PDB entry 2DQY | X-ray diffraction, 3.00 A resolution | chains B and C of the 3 polymer chains in the assembly

== Chain B ==
Molecule: Liver carboxylesterase 1
Source organism: Homo sapiens
Notes: EC 3.1.1.1
Reference sequence: P23141 (EST1_HUMAN); residues 2019-2561 here correspond to UniProt positions 19-561 (UniProt number = residue number - 2000)
Sequence (542 residues; each row starts with the number of its first residue; note: 1 number in that range is skipped by the numbering (no residue carries it; nothing is unmodelled there)):
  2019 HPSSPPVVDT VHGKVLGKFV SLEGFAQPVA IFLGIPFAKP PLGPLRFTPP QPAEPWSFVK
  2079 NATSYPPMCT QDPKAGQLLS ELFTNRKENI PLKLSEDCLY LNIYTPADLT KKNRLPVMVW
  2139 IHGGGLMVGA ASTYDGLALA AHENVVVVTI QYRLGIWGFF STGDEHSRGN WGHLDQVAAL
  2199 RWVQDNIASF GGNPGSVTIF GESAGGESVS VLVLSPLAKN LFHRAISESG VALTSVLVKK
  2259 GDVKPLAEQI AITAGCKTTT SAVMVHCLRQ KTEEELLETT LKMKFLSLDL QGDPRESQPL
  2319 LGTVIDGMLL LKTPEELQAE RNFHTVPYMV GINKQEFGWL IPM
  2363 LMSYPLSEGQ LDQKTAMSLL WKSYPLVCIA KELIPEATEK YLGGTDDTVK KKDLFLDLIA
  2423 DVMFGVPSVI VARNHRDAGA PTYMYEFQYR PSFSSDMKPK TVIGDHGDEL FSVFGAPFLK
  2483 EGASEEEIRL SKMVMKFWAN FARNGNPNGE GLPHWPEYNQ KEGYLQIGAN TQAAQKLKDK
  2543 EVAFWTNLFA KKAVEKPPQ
Disordered / not traced: 2019-2020, 2554-2561
Modified / non-standard residues: Asn-2079 (glycosylation site)
Disulfide bonds: Cys-2087/Cys-2116, Cys-2274/Cys-2285
Small-molecule neighbours:
  - cholic acid (CHD): Gly-2356, Trp-2357, Leu-2368, Ser-2369, Glu-2370, Gly-2371, Lys-2414, Met-2459, Pro-2461
  - N-acetylglucosamine (NAG; 2-acetamido-2-deoxy-beta-D-glucopyranose): Pro-2023, Leu-2034, Asn-2079
  - N-acetyl-alpha-neuraminic acid (SIA): Leu-2051, Gly-2052, Lys-2078, Asn-2079, Thr-2081, Ser-2082, Pro-2084, Tyr-2118

== Chain C ==
Molecule: Liver carboxylesterase 1
Source organism: Homo sapiens
Notes: EC 3.1.1.1
Reference sequence: P23141 (EST1_HUMAN); residues 3019-3561 here correspond to UniProt positions 19-561 (UniProt number = residue number - 3000)
Sequence (542 residues; numbered 3019 to 3561; 1 number in that range is skipped by the numbering (no residue carries it; nothing is unmodelled there); the number before each row is that of its first residue):
  3019 HPSSPPVVDT VHGKVLGKFV SLEGFAQPVA IFLGIPFAKP PLGPLRFTPP QPAEPWSFVK
  3079 NATSYPPMCT QDPKAGQLLS ELFTNRKENI PLKLSEDCLY LNIYTPADLT KKNRLPVMVW
  3139 IHGGGLMVGA ASTYDGLALA AHENVVVVTI QYRLGIWGFF STGDEHSRGN WGHLDQVAAL
  3199 RWVQDNIASF GGNPGSVTIF GESAGGESVS VLVLSPLAKN LFHRAISESG VALTSVLVKK
  3259 GDVKPLAEQI AITAGCKTTT SAVMVHCLRQ KTEEELLETT LKMKFLSLDL QGDPRESQPL
  3319 LGTVIDGMLL LKTPEELQAE RNFHTVPYMV GINKQEFGWL IPM
  3363 LMSYPLSEGQ LDQKTAMSLL WKSYPLVCIA KELIPEATEK YLGGTDDTVK KKDLFLDLIA
  3423 DVMFGVPSVI VARNHRDAGA PTYMYEFQYR PSFSSDMKPK TVIGDHGDEL FSVFGAPFLK
  3483 EGASEEEIRL SKMVMKFWAN FARNGNPNGE GLPHWPEYNQ KEGYLQIGAN TQAAQKLKDK
  3543 EVAFWTNLFA KKAVEKPPQ
Disordered / not traced: 3019-3020, 3554-3561
Modified / non-standard residues: Asn-3079 (glycosylation site)
Disulfide bonds: Cys-3087/Cys-3116, Cys-3274/Cys-3285
Small-molecule neighbours:
  - cholic acid (CHD): Gly-3356, Trp-3357, Pro-3360, Tyr-3366, Leu-3368, Ser-3369, Gly-3371, Lys-3414, Leu-3418, Met-3459, Pro-3461, Val-3464
  - N-acetyl-alpha-neuraminic acid (SIA), molecule 1: Leu-3051, Gly-3052, Lys-3078, Asn-3079, Ala-3080, Thr-3081, Ser-3082, Tyr-3083, Pro-3084, Tyr-3118
  - N-acetyl-alpha-neuraminic acid (SIA), molecule 2: Lys-3262, Thr-3277, Thr-3278

== Interface between chain B and chain C ==
Pairs across the interface (27; chain B residue first):
  Pro-2058(B) with His-3184(C); Ala-3280(C), hydrophobic
  Leu-2060(B) with Ala-3280(C); His-3284(C)
  Gly-2061(B) with His-3284(C)
  Glu-2072(B) with Glu-3183(C)
  Pro-2073(B) with Glu-3183(C); Arg-3186(C), hydrogen bond (backbone-side chain)
  Trp-2074(B) with Glu-3183(C); Arg-3186(C)
  Ser-2075(B) with Arg-3186(C), hydrogen bond; Asp-3324(C), hydrogen bond (side chain-backbone); Gly-3325(C)
  Phe-2076(B) with Ile-3323(C); Asp-3324(C); Gly-3325(C); Leu-3329(C)
  Lys-2078(B) with Glu-3183(C), salt bridge
  Pro-2085(B) with Thr-3277(C); Thr-3278(C)
  Lys-2111(B) with Thr-3277(C)
  Ser-2113(B) with Thr-3277(C); Val-3281(C)
  Asp-2115(B) with Thr-3278(C), hydrogen bond; Ala-3280(C); Val-3281(C)
  Glu-2291(B) with Lys-3275(C), salt bridge
Interface residues without a listed pair, chain B (15 interface residues in all): Leu-2112
Interface residues without a listed pair, chain C (15 interface residues in all): Asp-3182, Met-3326

== Summary ==
The chain B/chain C interface involves 15 residues from each chain, with 4 hydrogen bonds and 2 salt bridges.
Among the polar pairs are Lys-2078(B)/Glu-3183(C), Glu-2291(B)/Lys-3275(C) and Pro-2073(B)/Arg-3186(C). One
N-acetyl-alpha-neuraminic acid molecule is bound between chain B and chain C. Chain B binds cholic acid.
Chain B and chain C are both Liver carboxylesterase 1 (Homo sapiens); the structure, Crystal structure of
human carboxylesterase in complex with cholate and palmitate, was determined by X-ray diffraction together
with 2DQZ, 2DR0 and 2H7C from the same study.
